3Q1J - chain A; structure by X-ray diffraction, 2.35 A resolution.

Chain A:
Molecule: PHD finger protein 20
From: Homo sapiens
Reference sequence: Q9BVI0 (PHF20_HUMAN); residue numbers follow UniProt; this construct covers 4-69
Sequence (66 residues; each row starts with the number of its first residue):
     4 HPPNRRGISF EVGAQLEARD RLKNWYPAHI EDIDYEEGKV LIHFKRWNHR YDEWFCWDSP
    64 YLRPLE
Reported in the primary citation:
  - contacts within the chain: P5-W60, R8-W60 (hydrogen bond), R8-S62 (hydrogen bond), R8-L65 (hydrogen bond), F13-I33 (hydrophobic contact), F13-V43 (hydrophobic contact), F13-W60 (hydrophobic contact)

In short:
The paper reports contacts within the chain involving P5, W60 and R8 among others.
Chain A is PHD finger protein 20 (Homo sapiens); the structure, Crystal structure of tudor domain 1 of human
PHD finger protein 20, was determined by X-ray diffraction, deposited together with 3QII.
